Entry 8VB8 (electron microscopy, 3.00 A resolution); this record covers chains A and B of the 3 polymer chains in the assembly.

# Chain A
Protein: HIV-1 reverse transcriptase/ribonuclease H P66 subunit
Source organism: Human immunodeficiency virus 1
UniProt: P03366 (POL_HV1B1); residues 1-555 here correspond to UniProt positions 600-1154 (UniProt number = residue number + 599)
Amino-acid sequence (557 residues; numbered -1 to 555; the number before each row is that of its first residue; numbers below 1 keep their minus sign (Met-1 is residue -1)):
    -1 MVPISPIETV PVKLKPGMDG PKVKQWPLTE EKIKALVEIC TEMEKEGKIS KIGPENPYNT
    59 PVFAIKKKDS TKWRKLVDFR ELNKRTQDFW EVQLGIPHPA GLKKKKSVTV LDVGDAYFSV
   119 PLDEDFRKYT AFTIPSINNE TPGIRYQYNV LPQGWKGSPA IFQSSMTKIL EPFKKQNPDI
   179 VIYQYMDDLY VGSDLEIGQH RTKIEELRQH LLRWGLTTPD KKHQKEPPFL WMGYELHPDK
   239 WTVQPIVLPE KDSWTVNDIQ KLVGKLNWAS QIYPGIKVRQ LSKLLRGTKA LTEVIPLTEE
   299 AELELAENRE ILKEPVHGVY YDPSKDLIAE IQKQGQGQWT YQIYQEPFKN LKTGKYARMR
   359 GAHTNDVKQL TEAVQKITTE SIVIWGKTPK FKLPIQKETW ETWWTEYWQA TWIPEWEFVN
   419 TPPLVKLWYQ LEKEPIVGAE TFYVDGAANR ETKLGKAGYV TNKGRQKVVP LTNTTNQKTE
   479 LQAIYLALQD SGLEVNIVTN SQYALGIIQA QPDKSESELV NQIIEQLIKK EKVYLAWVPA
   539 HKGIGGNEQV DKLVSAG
Unresolved in the structure: -1 to 0, 554-555
Differences from the reference sequence: expression tag (-1 to 0); engineered mutation Ser280 (Cys879 in P03366), Asn498 (Asp1097 in P03366)
Metal / ion sites: Mg2+ site 1: Asp110, Val111, Asp185 (together with 2'-deoxyadenosine 5'-triphosphate); Mg2+ site 2 near Asp110 (its only coordinating residue here)
Residues lining bound ligands: 2'-deoxyadenosine 5'-triphosphate (DTP): Ile63, Lys65, Arg72, Leu74, Asp110, Val111, Gly112, Asp113, Ala114, Tyr115, Gln151, Gly152, Met184, Asp185, Lys220
UniProt features mapped onto this chain:
  - region: Phe227 to His235 (RT 'primer grip')
  - motif: Trp398 to Trp414 (Tryptophan repeat motif)
  - binding site (Mg(2+)): Asp110, Asp185, Asp186, Asp443, Glu478, Asp549
  - site: Trp401 (Essential for RT p66/p51 heterodimerization), Trp414 (Essential for RT p66/p51 heterodimerization), Phe440, Tyr441 (Cleavage)
From the paper describing this entry:
  - Mg2+ coordination: Asp110
  - binding site for 2'-deoxyadenosine 5'-triphosphate: Lys220
  - catalytic residues: Lys220 (proposed by the authors, not directly observed)
  - mutagenesis - K220L, K220M: decreased catalytic activity on 2'-deoxyadenosine 5'-triphosphate
  - mutagenesis - K220L, K220M: unchanged binding to 2'-deoxyadenosine 5'-triphosphate
  - mutagenesis - K220L, K220M: decreased growth

# Chain B
Protein: HIV-1 reverse transcriptase P51 subunit
Source organism: Human immunodeficiency virus 1
UniProt: P03366 (POL_HV1B1); residues 1-428 here correspond to UniProt positions 600-1027 (UniProt number = residue number + 599)
Amino-acid sequence (444 residues; numbered -15 to 428; the number before each row is that of its first residue; numbers below 1 keep their minus sign (Met-15 is residue -15)):
   -15 MAHHHHHHAL EVLFQGPISP IETVPVKLKP GMDGPKVKQW PLTEEKIKAL VEICTEMEKE
    45 GKISKIGPEN PYNTPVFAIK KKDSTKWRKL VDFRELNKRT QDFWEVQLGI PHPAGLKKKK
   105 SVTVLDVGDA YFSVPLDEDF RKYTAFTIPS INNETPGIRY QYNVLPQGWK GSPAIFQSSM
   165 TKILEPFKKQ NPDIVIYQYM DDLYVGSDLE IGQHRTKIEE LRQHLLRWGL TTPDKKHQKE
   225 PPFLWMGYEL HPDKWTVQPI VLPEKDSWTV NDIQKLVGKL NWASQIYPGI KVRQLCKLLR
   285 GTKALTEVIP LTEEAELELA ENREILKEPV HGVYYDPSKD LIAEIQKQGQ GQWTYQIYQE
   345 PFKNLKTGKY ARMRGAHTND VKQLTEAVQK ITTESIVIWG KTPKFKLPIQ KETWETWWTE
   405 YWQATWIPEW EFVNTPPLVK LWYQ
Unresolved in the structure: -15 to 6, 214-232, 358-361, 428
Differences from the reference sequence: expression tag (-15 to 0)
UniProt features mapped onto this chain:
  - region: Phe227 to His235 (RT 'primer grip')
  - motif: Trp398 to Trp414 (Tryptophan repeat motif)
  - binding site (Mg(2+)): Asp110, Asp185, Asp186
  - site (Essential for RT p66/p51 heterodimerization): Trp401, Trp414

# How chain A and chain B interact
Contacting residue pairs (110):
  Val8(A) - Glu53(B)
  Pro9(A) - Glu53(B)
  Gln85(A) - Glu53(B)  hydrogen bond (side chain-backbone)
  Asp86(A) - Lys20(B)  salt bridge
  Asp86(A) - Pro55(B)
  Phe87(A) - Pro52(B)
  Trp88(A) - Lys20(B)
  Trp88(A) - Val21(B)
  Trp88(A) - Lys22(B)
  Trp88(A) - Pro52(B)  hydrogen bond (backbone-backbone)
  Trp88(A) - Asn54(B)
  Trp88(A) - Pro55(B)
  Trp88(A) - Asn57(B)
  Trp88(A) - Thr131(B)
  Trp88(A) - Arg143(B)
  Val90(A) - Pro140(B)
  Val90(A) - Gly141(B)  hydrogen bond (backbone-backbone)
  Val90(A) - Arg143(B)
  Leu92(A) - Pro133(B)  hydrophobic
  Leu92(A) - Asn137(B)
  Gly93(A) - Asn137(B)
  Ile94(A) - Asn137(B)  hydrogen bond (backbone-side chain)
  Pro95(A) - Asn136(B)
  Pro95(A) - Asn137(B)
  His96(A) - Asn136(B)  hydrogen bond (backbone-side chain)
  Gly99(A) - Asn136(B)
  Leu100(A) - Asn136(B)
  Ala158(A) - Pro52(B)  hydrophobic
  Ser162(A) - Pro52(B)
  Thr165(A) - Pro140(B)
  Glu169(A) - Lys49(B)  salt bridge
  Lys172(A) - Thr139(B)
  Val179(A) - Glu138(B)
  Ile180(A) - Glu138(B)
  Tyr181(A) - Asn136(B)  hydrogen bond
  Tyr181(A) - Glu138(B)
  Gln182(A) - Glu138(B)  hydrogen bond (backbone-backbone)
  Gln182(A) - Pro140(B)
  Gln373(A) - Glu396(B)
  Gln373(A) - Thr397(B)
  Gln373(A) - Thr400(B)
  Gln373(A) - Trp401(B)
  Thr376(A) - Thr400(B)
  Thr376(A) - Trp401(B)
  Ile380(A) - Pro25(B)  hydrophobic
  Ile380(A) - Leu26(B)
  Val381(A) - Pro25(B)  hydrophobic
  Val381(A) - Asn136(B)  hydrogen bond (backbone-backbone)
  Val381(A) - Asn137(B)
  Ile382(A) - Asn136(B)
  Gly384(A) - Thr27(B)
  Gly384(A) - Glu28(B)  hydrogen bond (backbone-backbone)
  Gly384(A) - Ile135(B)
  Thr386(A) - Trp401(B)
  Trp402(A) - Lys331(B)  hydrogen bond (backbone-side chain)
  Trp402(A) - Thr362(B)
  Trp402(A) - Asp364(B)
  Tyr405(A) - Lys331(B)
  Trp406(A) - Asn418(B)
  Trp406(A) - Thr419(B)
  Trp406(A) - Pro420(B)  hydrophobic
  Trp406(A) - Pro421(B)
  Gln407(A) - Lys331(B)  hydrogen bond (backbone-side chain)
  Gln407(A) - Pro392(B)
  Gln407(A) - Gln394(B)  hydrogen bond
  Gln407(A) - Val417(B)
  Ala408(A) - Asp364(B)
  Ala408(A) - Pro392(B)  hydrogen bond (backbone-backbone)
  Ala408(A) - Ile393(B)
  Ala408(A) - Gln394(B)
  Thr409(A) - Asp364(B)
  Thr409(A) - Gln394(B)
  Trp410(A) - Asn363(B)
  Trp410(A) - Val365(B)  hydrophobic
  Trp410(A) - Trp401(B)  hydrophobic
  Trp410(A) - Tyr405(B)
  Pro412(A) - Trp401(B)  hydrophobic
  Pro433(A) - Asn255(B)
  Pro433(A) - Leu289(B)  hydrophobic
  Val435(A) - Thr290(B)
  Thr439(A) - Leu289(B)
  Tyr441(A) - Gln258(B)
  Tyr441(A) - Thr286(B)
  Tyr441(A) - Lys287(B)  hydrogen bond (side chain-backbone)
  Tyr441(A) - Ala288(B)  hydrogen bond (side chain-backbone)
  Thr459(A) - Thr286(B)
  Asn460(A) - Thr286(B)
  Asn460(A) - Lys287(B)
  Asn460(A) - Ala288(B)
  Asn494(A) - Leu289(B)
  Val496(A) - Leu289(B)  hydrophobic
  Gln500(A) - Leu422(B)
  Gly504(A) - Pro420(B)
  Tyr532(A) - Asn255(B)  hydrogen bond
  Val536(A) - Gln258(B)
  Pro537(A) - Val261(B)  hydrophobic
  Pro537(A) - Gly262(B)
  Lys540(A) - Asn265(B)
  Lys540(A) - Cys280(B)
  Gly541(A) - Cys280(B)
  Ile542(A) - Val261(B)  hydrophobic
  Ile542(A) - Cys280(B)  hydrophobic
  Ile542(A) - Leu283(B)
  Gly543(A) - Leu283(B)  hydrogen bond (backbone-backbone)
  Gly543(A) - Arg284(B)
  Gly543(A) - Gly285(B)
  Gly543(A) - Lys287(B)
  Gly544(A) - Gly285(B)  hydrogen bond (backbone-backbone)
  Gly544(A) - Thr286(B)
  Gln547(A) - Gly285(B)
Also at the interface, not in a pair above, chain A (65 interface residues in all): Gln91, Ile159, Gln161, Arg358, Thr377, Trp383, Val458, Trp535
Also at the interface, not in a pair above, chain B (60 interface residues in all): Val254, Arg277, Trp337, Leu368

# Summary
65 residues of chain A and 60 residues of chain B are in contact, with 18 hydrogen bonds and 2 salt bridges.
Polar contacts include Asp86(A)-Lys20(B), Glu169(A)-Lys49(B) and Gln85(A)-Glu53(B). Chain A binds
2'-deoxyadenosine 5'-triphosphate. From the paper: the catalytic residue Lys220(A); K220L and K220M of chain A
reduce catalytic activity on 2'-deoxyadenosine 5'-triphosphate.
Here chain A is HIV-1 reverse transcriptase/ribonuclease H P66 subunit and chain B is HIV-1 reverse
transcriptase P51 subunit, both from Human immunodeficiency virus 1. Entry 8VB8 (Kinetic intermediate states
of HIV-1 RT DNA synthesis captured by cryo-EM) was determined by electron microscopy (same publication as
8VB6, 8VB7, 8VB9, 8VBC, 8VBF, 8VBG, 8VBH and 8VBI).
